PDB entry 5IXY | X-ray diffraction, 3.00 A resolution | chains C and D of the 4 polymer chains in the assembly

# Chain C (and D)
Molecule: L-lactate dehydrogenase A chain
Source organism: Homo sapiens
Notes: EC 1.1.1.27; chain D of this document is another copy of the same molecule, construct and numbering; everything in this record applies to it too
UniProt: P00338 (LDHA_HUMAN); residues 1-331 here correspond to UniProt positions 2-332 (UniProt number = residue number + 1)
Sequence (331 residues; numbered 1 to 331; the number before each row is that of its first residue):
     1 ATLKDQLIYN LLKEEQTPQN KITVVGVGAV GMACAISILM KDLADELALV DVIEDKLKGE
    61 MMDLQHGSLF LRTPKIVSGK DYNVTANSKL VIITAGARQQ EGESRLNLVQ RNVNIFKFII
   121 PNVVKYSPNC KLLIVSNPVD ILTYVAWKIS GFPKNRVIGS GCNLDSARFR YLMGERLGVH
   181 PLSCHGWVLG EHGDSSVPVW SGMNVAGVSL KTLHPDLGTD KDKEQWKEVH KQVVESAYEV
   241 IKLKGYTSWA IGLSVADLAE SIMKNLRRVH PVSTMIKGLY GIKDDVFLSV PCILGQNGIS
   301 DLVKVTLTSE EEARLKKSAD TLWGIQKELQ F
Ligand contacts:
  - GN2 ((2S)-5-(2-chlorophenyl)sulfanyl-2-(4-morpholin-4-ylphenyl)-4-oxidanyl-2-thiophen-3-yl-1,3-dihydropyridin-6-one): Arg98, Asn137, Leu164, Asp165, Arg168, His192, Gly193, Asp194, Val233, Val234, Ala237, Tyr238, Ile241, Gly245, Tyr246, Thr247
  - NAD (nicotinamide-adenine-dinucleotide): Val25, Gly26, Val27, Gly28, Ala29, Val30, Gly31, Val50, Asp51, Val52, Ile53, Tyr82, Thr94, Ala95, Gly96, Arg98, Ile115, Phe118, Ile119, Val135, Ser136, Asn137, Val139, Ser160, Leu164, His192, Ile251
Curated features (UniProtKB/Swiss-Prot):
  - active site: His192 (Proton acceptor)
  - binding site (NAD(+)): Arg98, Asn137
  - binding site (substrate): Arg105, Asn137, Arg168, Thr247
  - modified residue: Ala1 (N-acetylalanine), Lys4 (N6-acetyllysine), Tyr9 (Phosphotyrosine), Lys13 (N6-acetyllysine), Thr17 (Phosphothreonine), Lys56 (N6-acetyllysine), Lys80 (N6-acetyllysine), Lys117 (N6-acetyllysine), Lys125 (N6-acetyllysine), Lys223 (N6-acetyllysine), Lys231 (N6-acetyllysine), Tyr238 (Phosphotyrosine), Lys242 (N6-acetyllysine), Thr308 (Phosphothreonine), Ser309 (Phosphoserine), Lys317 (N6-acetyllysine), Thr321 (Phosphothreonine)
  - cross-link: Lys56 (Glycyl lysine isopeptide (Lys-Gly) (interchain with G-Cter in SUMO2))
What the authors report for this chain:
  - binding site for GN2: Arg98, Asn137, Thr247
  - catalytic residues: Arg168 (citing earlier work)

# Chain C / chain D interface
Pairs across the interface - 120 pairs, chain C then chain D:
  Thr2(C) - Glu224(D)
  Leu3(C) - Leu210(D)  hydrophobic
  Leu3(C) - Leu213(D)  hydrophobic
  Leu3(C) - His214(D)
  Leu3(C) - Leu217(D)  hydrophobic
  Leu3(C) - Glu224(D)  hydrogen bond (backbone-side chain)
  Leu3(C) - Trp226(D)
  Lys4(C) - Arg176(D)
  Lys4(C) - Leu177(D)
  Gln6(C) - Leu213(D)  hydrogen bond (side chain-backbone)
  Leu7(C) - Leu177(D)  hydrophobic
  Leu7(C) - Val205(D)  hydrophobic
  Leu7(C) - Leu213(D)  hydrophobic
  Ile8(C) - Leu177(D)
  Ile8(C) - Val179(D)  hydrophobic
  Met32(C) - Trp249(D)  hydrophobic
  Ile36(C) - Trp249(D)  hydrophobic
  Ser37(C) - Met40(D)
  Met40(C) - Ser37(D)
  Met40(C) - Lys41(D)
  Met40(C) - Leu253(D)  hydrophobic
  Lys41(C) - Met40(D)
  Asp55(C) - Lys242(D)  salt bridge
  Asp55(C) - Leu243(D)
  Lys56(C) - Leu243(D)  hydrogen bond (backbone-backbone)
  Lys56(C) - Lys244(D)
  Lys56(C) - Tyr246(D)  hydrogen bond
  Lys58(C) - Glu239(D)
  Lys58(C) - Leu243(D)
  Gly59(C) - Leu243(D)
  Gly59(C) - Lys244(D)
  Glu60(C) - Lys244(D)  salt bridge
  Glu60(C) - Trp249(D)  hydrogen bond
  Met62(C) - Ser236(D)
  Met62(C) - Glu239(D)
  Asp63(C) - Lys244(D)  salt bridge
  Asp63(C) - Tyr246(D)
  Asp63(C) - Thr247(D)
  Asp63(C) - Ser248(D)  hydrogen bond (side chain-backbone)
  Asp63(C) - Trp249(D)
  Asp63(C) - Ala250(D)  hydrogen bond (side chain-backbone)
  Leu64(C) - Trp249(D)  hydrophobic
  Gln65(C) - Tyr171(D)  hydrogen bond
  His66(C) - Ala167(D)
  His66(C) - Arg168(D)  hydrogen bond
  His66(C) - Ser236(D)
  His66(C) - Val240(D)
  His66(C) - Ala250(D)
  Gly67(C) - Ala250(D)
  Gly67(C) - Leu253(D)
  Ser68(C) - His180(D)
  Leu69(C) - Ala167(D)  hydrophobic
  Leu69(C) - Arg170(D)
  Leu69(C) - Pro181(D)
  Leu69(C) - Leu182(D)
  Phe70(C) - Ala167(D)  hydrophobic
  Phe70(C) - Leu253(D)  hydrophobic
  Phe70(C) - Ser254(D)
  Phe70(C) - Asp257(D)
  Leu71(C) - His180(D)
  Leu71(C) - Leu253(D)  hydrophobic
  Ala167(C) - His66(D)
  Ala167(C) - Leu69(D)  hydrophobic
  Ala167(C) - Phe70(D)  hydrophobic
  Arg168(C) - His66(D)  hydrogen bond
  Arg170(C) - Leu69(D)
  Tyr171(C) - Gln65(D)  hydrogen bond
  Arg176(C) - Lys4(D)
  Leu177(C) - Lys4(D)
  Leu177(C) - Leu7(D)  hydrophobic
  Leu177(C) - Ile8(D)
  His180(C) - Ser68(D)
  His180(C) - Leu71(D)
  Pro181(C) - Leu69(D)
  Leu182(C) - Leu69(D)
  Leu182(C) - Arg72(D)
  Val208(C) - Leu7(D)  hydrophobic
  Leu210(C) - Leu3(D)  hydrophobic
  Leu213(C) - Leu3(D)  hydrophobic
  Leu213(C) - Gln6(D)
  His214(C) - Leu3(D)
  Leu217(C) - Leu3(D)  hydrophobic
  Lys223(C) - Ala1(D)  hydrogen bond (side chain-backbone)
  Glu224(C) - Thr2(D)  hydrogen bond
  Glu224(C) - Leu3(D)  hydrogen bond (side chain-backbone)
  Trp226(C) - Leu3(D)
  Ser236(C) - Met62(D)
  Ser236(C) - His66(D)
  Glu239(C) - Lys58(D)  salt bridge
  Glu239(C) - Met62(D)
  Val240(C) - Met62(D)  hydrophobic
  Val240(C) - His66(D)
  Leu243(C) - Asp55(D)
  Leu243(C) - Lys56(D)  hydrogen bond (backbone-backbone)
  Leu243(C) - Lys58(D)
  Leu243(C) - Gly59(D)
  Leu243(C) - Met62(D)  hydrophobic
  Lys244(C) - Lys56(D)
  Lys244(C) - Gly59(D)
  Lys244(C) - Glu60(D)  salt bridge
  Lys244(C) - Asp63(D)  salt bridge
  Tyr246(C) - Lys56(D)  hydrogen bond
  Tyr246(C) - Asp63(D)
  Thr247(C) - Asp63(D)
  Ser248(C) - Asp63(D)  hydrogen bond (backbone-side chain)
  Trp249(C) - Met32(D)
  Trp249(C) - Ile36(D)  hydrophobic
  Trp249(C) - Glu60(D)  hydrogen bond
  Trp249(C) - Asp63(D)
  Trp249(C) - Leu64(D)  hydrophobic
  Trp249(C) - Trp249(D)  hydrophobic
  Ala250(C) - Asp63(D)  hydrogen bond (backbone-side chain)
  Ala250(C) - His66(D)
  Ala250(C) - Gly67(D)
  Leu253(C) - Ile36(D)  hydrophobic
  Leu253(C) - Met40(D)  hydrophobic
  Leu253(C) - Phe70(D)  hydrophobic
  Leu253(C) - Leu71(D)  hydrophobic
  Ser254(C) - Phe70(D)
  Asp257(C) - Phe70(D)
Other interface residues (no listed pair), chain C (59 interface residues in all): Val179, Val205, Lys242
Other interface residues (no listed pair), chain D (61 interface residues in all): Gly178, Val208

# Overview
59 residues of chain C and 61 residues of chain D are in contact, with 19 hydrogen bonds and 6 salt bridges.
Polar pairs include Asp55(C)-Lys242(D), Glu60(C)-Lys244(D) and Asp63(C)-Lys244(D). Ligands of chain C: NAD and
compound GN2. The paper reports the catalytic residue Arg168(C); a binding site for GN2 at Arg98(C), Asn137(C)
and Thr247(C).
Both chains are L-lactate dehydrogenase A chain (Homo sapiens). Entry 5IXY (Lactate Dehydrogenase in complex
with hydroxylactam inhibitor compound 31:
(2S)-5-(2-chlorophenyl)sulfanyl-2-(4-morpholin-4-ylphenyl)-4-oxidanyl-2-thiophen-3-yl-1,3-dihydropyridin-6-one)
was determined by X-ray diffraction (same publication as 5IXS).
